PDB entry 8EW3 | electron microscopy, 2.65 A resolution | chains E and F of the 6 polymer chains in the assembly

== Chain E ==
Protein: Na(+)-translocating NADH-quinone reductase subunit E
From: Vibrio cholerae O395
Notes: EC 7.2.1.1
Reference sequence: A0A085QWM0 (A0A085QWM0_VIBCL); residue numbers follow UniProt; this construct covers 1-198
Sequence (198 residues; each row starts with the number of its first residue):
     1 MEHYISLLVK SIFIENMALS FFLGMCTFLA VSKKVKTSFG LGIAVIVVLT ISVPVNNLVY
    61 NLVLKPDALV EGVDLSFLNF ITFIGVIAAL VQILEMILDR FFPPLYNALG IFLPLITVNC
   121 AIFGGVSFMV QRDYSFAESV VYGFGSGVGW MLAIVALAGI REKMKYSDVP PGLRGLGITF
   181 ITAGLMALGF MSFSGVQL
Ion coordination: 2Fe-2S cluster Fe: Cys26, Cys120 (shared with 2 residues of chain D)
Small-molecule neighbours: 2Fe-2S cluster (FES): Gly24, Met25, Cys26, Asn119, Cys120

== Chain F ==
Protein: Na(+)-translocating NADH-quinone reductase subunit F
From: Vibrio cholerae O395
Notes: EC 7.2.1.1
Reference sequence: A0A085ST13 (A0A085ST13_VIBCL); numbering as in UniProt (aligned over 1-408)
Sequence (408 residues; numbered 1 to 408; the number before each row is that of its first residue):
     1 MSTIIFGVVM FTLIILALVL VILFAKSKLV PTGDITISIN GDPEKAIVTQ PGGKLLTALA
    61 GAGVFVSSAC GGGGSCGQCR VKIKSGGGDI LPTELDHISK GEAREGERLA CQVAVKADMD
   121 LELPEEIFGV KKWECTVISN DNKATFIKEL KLAIPDGESV PFRAGGYIQI EAPAHHVKYA
   181 DFDVPEKYRG DWDKFNLFRY ESKVDEPIIR AYSMANYPEE FGIIMLNVRI ATPPPNNPNV
   241 PPGQMSSYIW SLKAGDKCTI SGPFGEFFAK DTDAEMVFIG GGAGMAPMRS HIFDQLKRLK
   301 SKRKMSYWYG ARSKREMFYV EDFDGLAAEN DNFVWHCALS DPQPEDNWTG YTGFIHNVLY
   361 ENYLKDHEAP EDCEYYMCGP PMMNAAVINM LKNLGVEEEN ILLDDFGG
Unresolved in the structure: 33-408

== Interface between chain E and chain F ==
Residue-residue contacts (13):
  Val70(E) with Phe6(F), hydrophobic
  Gly72(E) with Thr3(F)
  Asp74(E) with Thr3(F)
  Leu75(E) with Gly7(F); Met10(F), hydrophobic
  Leu78(E) with Phe11(F), hydrophobic
  Ile81(E) with Phe11(F), hydrophobic
  Thr82(E) with Ile14(F)
  Gly85(E) with Leu18(F)
  Ala89(E) with Leu18(F), hydrophobic
  Met96(E) with Ala25(F), hydrophobic; Leu29(F), hydrophobic
  Arg100(E) with Leu29(F)
Other interface residues (no listed pair), chain E (13 interface residues in all): Val73, Phe77
Other interface residues (no listed pair), chain F (10 interface residues in all): Ser2

== In short ==
The interface between chain E and chain F involves 13 residues on one side and 10 on the other. Chain E binds
2Fe-2S cluster. The 2Fe-2S cluster Fe site is built by Cys26(E) and Cys120(E).
Here chain E is Na(+)-translocating NADH-quinone reductase subunit E and chain F is Na(+)-translocating
NADH-quinone reductase subunit F, both from Vibrio cholerae O395. Entry 8EW3 (Cryo EM structure of Vibrio
cholerae NQR) was determined by electron microscopy.
